Entry 9BJR (X-ray diffraction, 2.20 A resolution); this record covers chain A.

== Chain A ==
Protein: Glycoside hydrolase family 61 protein
Source organism: Thermothelomyces thermophilus
UniProtKB: G2Q7A5 (G2Q7A5_THET4); residues 1-229 here correspond to UniProt positions 18-246 (UniProt number = residue number + 17)
Sequence (229 residues; each row starts with the number of its first residue):
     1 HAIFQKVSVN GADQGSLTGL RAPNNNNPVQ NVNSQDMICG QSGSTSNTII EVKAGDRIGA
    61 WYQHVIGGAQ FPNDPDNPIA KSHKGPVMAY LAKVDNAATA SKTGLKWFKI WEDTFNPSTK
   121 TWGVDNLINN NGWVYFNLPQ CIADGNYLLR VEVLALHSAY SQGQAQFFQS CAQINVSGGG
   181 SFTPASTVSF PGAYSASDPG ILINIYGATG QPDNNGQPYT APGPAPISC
Disulfide bonds: Cys39-Cys171, Cys141-Cys229
Sequence notes: engineered mutation Phe168 (Tyr185 in G2Q7A5)
Bound ions: Cu ion: His1, His83
Ligand contacts: oxygen molecule (OXY): His1, His83, His157, Gln166

== Summary ==
Chain A binds oxygen molecule. His1 and His83 coordinate a Cu ion ion.
Chain A is Glycoside hydrolase family 61 protein (Thermothelomyces thermophilus); the structure, X-ray crystal
structure of Y168F variant Thermothelomyces thermophilus polysaccharide monooxygenase 9E, was determined by
X-ray diffraction, deposited together with 9BJQ, 9BJS and 9BJT.
